3OPR - chain A; structure by X-ray diffraction, 1.65 A resolution.

Chain A:
Molecule: Beta-lactamase SHV-1
Source organism: Klebsiella pneumoniae
Notes: EC 3.5.2.6
UniProt: P0AD64 (BLA1_KLEPN); the author numbering skips numbers that UniProt does not, so the offset changes along the chain: 5-238 = UniProt 1-234; 240-252 = UniProt 235-247; 254-292 = UniProt 248-286
Amino-acid sequence (286 residues; numbered 5 to 292; 2 numbers in that range are skipped by the numbering (no residue carries them; nothing is unmodelled there); the number before each row is that of its first residue):
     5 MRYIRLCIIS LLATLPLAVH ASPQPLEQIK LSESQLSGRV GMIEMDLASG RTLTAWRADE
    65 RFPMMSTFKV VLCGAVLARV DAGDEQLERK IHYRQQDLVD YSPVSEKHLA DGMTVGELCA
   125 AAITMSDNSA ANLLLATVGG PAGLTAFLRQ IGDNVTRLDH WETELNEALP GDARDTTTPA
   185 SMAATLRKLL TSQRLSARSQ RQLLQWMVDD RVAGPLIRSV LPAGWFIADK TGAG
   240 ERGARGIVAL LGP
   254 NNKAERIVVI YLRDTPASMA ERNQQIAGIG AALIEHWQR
Not modelled in the structure: 5-25, 165-171
Sequence notes: engineered mutation His-164 (Arg160 in P0AD64)
Swiss-Prot annotation at these positions:
  - active site: Ser-70 (Nucleophile), Glu-168 (Proton acceptor)
  - binding site (a beta-lactam): Lys-73, Ser-130, Glu-166
Cystine bridges: Cys-77/Cys-123
Ligand contacts:
  - cyclohexyl-hexyl-beta-D-maltoside (MA4), molecule 1: Ser-26, Ile-221, Val-224, Leu-225, Pro-226, Ile-231, Ile-246, Ala-248, Leu-250, Val-261, Ile-263, Ile-279, Ala-280, Gly-283, Ala-284, Ile-287, Glu-288
  - cyclohexyl-hexyl-beta-D-maltoside (MA4), molecule 2: Ala-217, Leu-220, Ile-221, Thr-235, Arg-244, Ile-246, Asn-276, Ile-279, Ala-280
  - SA2 ((3R)-4-[(4-carboxybutanoyl)oxy]-N-[(1E)-3-oxoprop-1-en-1-yl]-3-sulfino-D-valine): Met-69, Ser-70, Lys-73, Asp-104, Tyr-105, Ser-130, Asn-132, Val-216, Lys-234, Thr-235, Gly-236, Ala-237, Arg-244
What the authors report for this chain:
  - binding site for SA2: Ser-70, Tyr-105, Ser-130, Asn-132, Val-216, Lys-234, Thr-235, Ala-237
  - conformationally variable residues (order/disorder transition): Trp-165 to Glu-171
  - mutagenesis - R164H: increased binding to SA2
  - mutagenesis - R164H: increased binding to tazobactam
  - catalytic residues: Ser-70, Glu-166 (citing earlier work)

In short:
Bound to chain A: cyclohexyl-hexyl-beta-D-maltoside and compound SA2. From UniProt: active-site residues
Ser-70 and Glu-168 and 3 beta-lactam-binding residues. From the paper: catalytic residues Ser-70 and Glu-166;
R164H increases binding to SA2.
Chain A is Beta-lactamase SHV-1 (Klebsiella pneumoniae); the structure, ESBL R164H mutant of SHV-1
beta-lactamase complexed to SA2-13, was determined by X-ray diffraction together with 3OPH, 3OPL and 3OPP from
the same study.
